PDB entry 8TWA | electron microscopy, 4.10 A resolution (low resolution: residue-level contacts below are approximate; hydrogen-bond / salt-bridge calls are withheld) | chains 3 and 2 of the 14 polymer chains in the assembly

# Chain 3
Molecule: Replication factor C subunit 3
Organism: Saccharomyces cerevisiae
Reference sequence: P38629 (RFC3_YEAST); residues 9-335 here = UniProt positions 9-335
Chain sequence (327 residues; row label = number of the first residue in the row):
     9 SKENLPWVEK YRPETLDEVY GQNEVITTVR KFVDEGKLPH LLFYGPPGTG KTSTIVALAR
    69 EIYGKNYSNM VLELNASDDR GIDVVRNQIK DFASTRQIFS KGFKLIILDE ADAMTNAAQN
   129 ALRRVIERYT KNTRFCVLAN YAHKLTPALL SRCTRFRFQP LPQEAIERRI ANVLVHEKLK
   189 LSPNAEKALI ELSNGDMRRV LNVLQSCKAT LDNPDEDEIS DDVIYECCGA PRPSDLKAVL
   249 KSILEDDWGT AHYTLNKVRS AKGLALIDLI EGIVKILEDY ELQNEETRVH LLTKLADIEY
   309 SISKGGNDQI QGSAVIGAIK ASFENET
Swiss-Prot annotation at these positions:
  - binding site (ATP): Val16 to Tyr19, Arg20, Tyr28, Gly53 to Ser61, Asn148, Arg206
Metal / ion sites: Mg2+: Thr60 (together with ATP-gamma-S)
Small-molecule neighbours:
  - ATP-gamma-S (AGS; phosphothiophosphoric acid-adenylate ester), molecule 1: Val16, Tyr19, Arg20, Pro21, Glu26, Val27, Tyr28, Pro54, Pro55, Gly56, Thr57, Gly58, Lys59, Thr60, Ser61, Asn148, Leu169, Arg177, Met205, Arg206, Leu209
  - ATP-gamma-S (AGS), molecule 2: Arg131, Glu135, Ala156, Arg160

# Chain 2
Molecule: Replication factor C subunit 2
Organism: Saccharomyces cerevisiae
Reference sequence: P40348 (RFC2_YEAST); residue numbers follow UniProt; this construct covers 14-353
Chain sequence (340 residues; numbered 14 to 353; the number before each row is that of its first residue):
    14 SKLAAEQSLA QQPWVEKYRP KNLDEVTAQD HAVTVLKKTL KSANLPHMLF YGPPGTGKTS
    74 TILALTKELY GPDLMKSRIL ELNASDERGI SIVREKVKNF ARLTVSKPSK HDLENYPCPP
   134 YKIIILDEAD SMTADAQSAL RRTMETYSGV TRFCLICNYV TRIIDPLASR CSKFRFKALD
   194 ASNAIDRLRF ISEQENVKCD DGVLERILDI SAGDLRRGIT LLQSASKGAQ YLGDGKNITS
   254 TQVEELAGVV PHDILIEIVE KVKSGDFDEI KKYVNTFMKS GWSAASVVNQ LHEYYITNDN
   314 FDTNFKNQIS WLLFTTDSRL NNGTNEHIQL LNLLVKISQL
Swiss-Prot annotation at these positions:
  - binding site (ATP): Val28, Arg32, Gly65 to Ser73, Asn171, Arg229
Metal / ion sites: Mg2+: Thr72 (together with ATP-gamma-S)
Small-molecule neighbours:
  - ATP-gamma-S (AGS; phosphothiophosphoric acid-adenylate ester), molecule 1: Trp27, Val28, Tyr31, Arg32, Pro33, Glu38, Val39, Thr40, Gln42, Pro66, Pro67, Gly68, Thr69, Gly70, Lys71, Thr72, Ser73, Asn171, Leu192, Arg200, Leu228, Arg229, Ile232
  - ATP-gamma-S (AGS), molecule 2: Arg154, Pro179, Arg183

# Chain 3 / chain 2 interface
Residue-residue contacts (88):
  Glu11(3) - Asn57(2)
  Asn12(3) - Ala56(2)
  Asn12(3) - Asn57(2)
  Asn12(3) - Pro133(2)
  Asn12(3) - Arg165(2)
  Leu13(3) - Asn57(2)
  Leu13(3) - Gly162(2)
  Leu13(3) - Arg165(2)
  Pro14(3) - Pro59(2)
  Pro14(3) - Arg165(2)
  Trp15(3) - Asn57(2)
  Glu17(3) - Glu158(2)
  Glu17(3) - Ser161(2)
  Arg20(3) - Arg155(2)
  Pro55(3) - Pro179(2)
  Pro55(3) - Ser182(2)
  Thr60(3) - Arg155(2)
  Glu81(3) - Arg155(2)
  Asn83(3) - Arg155(2)
  Ala84(3) - Ser151(2)
  Ser85(3) - Arg107(2)
  Ser85(3) - Lys111(2)
  Ser85(3) - Ala152(2)
  Ser85(3) - Arg155(2)
  Ser85(3) - Thr156(2)
  Asp86(3) - Lys111(2)
  Asp87(3) - Arg107(2)
  Asp117(3) - Arg155(2)
  Glu118(3) - Ser151(2)
  Glu118(3) - Arg154(2)
  Glu118(3) - Arg155(2)
  Glu118(3) - Arg183(2)
  Asp120(3) - Arg154(2)
  Asn148(3) - Arg154(2)
  Asp204(3) - Ser182(2)
  Arg206(3) - Ser182(2)
  Arg206(3) - Arg183(2)
  Arg207(3) - Lys186(2)
  Asn210(3) - Ser182(2)
  Asn210(3) - Arg183(2)
  Asn210(3) - Ser185(2)
  Gln213(3) - Asn57(2)
  Gln213(3) - Pro59(2)
  Ser214(3) - Val48(2)
  Ala217(3) - Val48(2)
  Ala217(3) - Lys51(2)
  Thr218(3) - Val48(2)
  Glu234(3) - His44(2)
  Gly237(3) - Arg188(2)
  Trp256(3) - Thr316(2)
  Trp256(3) - Lys319(2)
  Trp256(3) - Asn320(2)
  His260(3) - Ile309(2)
  Ser268(3) - Asp193(2)
  Lys270(3) - Lys190(2)
  Gly271(3) - Arg188(2)
  Gly271(3) - Lys190(2)
  Leu272(3) - Arg188(2)
  Ala273(3) - Arg188(2)
  Lys302(3) - Trp324(2)
  Asp305(3) - Phe327(2)
  Ile306(3) - Trp324(2)
  Ile306(3) - Phe327(2)
  Ser309(3) - Phe327(2)
  Ser309(3) - Ser331(2)
  Ser311(3) - Tyr172(2)
  Ser311(3) - Thr174(2)
  Lys312(3) - Tyr172(2)
  Lys312(3) - Asn335(2)
  Gly313(3) - Asn334(2)
  Gly314(3) - Asp330(2)
  Gly314(3) - Asn334(2)
  Asn315(3) - Asn302(2)
  Asn315(3) - Asp330(2)
  Gln317(3) - His305(2)
  Ile318(3) - Val301(2)
  Ile318(3) - His305(2)
  Ile318(3) - Leu326(2)
  Ile318(3) - Phe327(2)
  Ser321(3) - His305(2)
  Ser321(3) - Ile309(2)
  Ser321(3) - Ser323(2)
  Ala322(3) - Ser323(2)
  Ala322(3) - Phe327(2)
  Gly325(3) - Asn320(2)
  Gly325(3) - Ser323(2)
  Lys328(3) - Asn320(2)
  Ala329(3) - Asn320(2)
Interface residues without a listed pair, chain 3 (57 interface residues in all): Ala121, Tyr149, Cys235, Asp255, Gln319
Interface residues without a listed pair, chain 2 (48 interface residues in all): Thr47, Asp178, Cys184, Phe187, Asp312

# Summary
The interface between chain 3 and chain 2 involves 57 residues on one side and 48 on the other. One
ATP-gamma-S molecule is bound between chain 3 and chain 2. Ligands of chain 3: ATP-gamma-S. Chain 2 binds
ATP-gamma-S.
Here chain 3 is Replication factor C subunit 3 and chain 2 is Replication factor C subunit 2, both from
Saccharomyces cerevisiae. Entry 8TWA (Cryo-EM structure of S. cerevisiae Ctf18-RFC-PCNA-PolE-DNA complex) was
determined by electron microscopy, deposited together with 9B8R, 8TW7, 8TW8, 8TW9 and 8TWB.
